Entry 5AVB (X-ray diffraction, 2.40 A resolution); this record covers chains A and I of the 10 polymer chains in the assembly.

Chain A:
Molecule: Histone H3.1
Source organism: Homo sapiens
Reference sequence: P68431 (H31_HUMAN); residues 0-135 here correspond to UniProt positions 1-136 (UniProt number = residue number + 1)
Sequence (139 residues; row label = number of the first residue in the row; numbers below 1 keep their minus sign (Gly-3 is residue -3)):
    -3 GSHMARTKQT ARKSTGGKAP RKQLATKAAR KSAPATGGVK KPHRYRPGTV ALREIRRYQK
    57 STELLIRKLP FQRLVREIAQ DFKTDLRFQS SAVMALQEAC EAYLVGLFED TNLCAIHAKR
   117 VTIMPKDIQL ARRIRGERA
Unresolved in the structure: -3 to 36
Sequence notes: expression tag (-3 to -1)
Curated features (UniProtKB/Swiss-Prot):
  - modified residue: Arg2 (Asymmetric dimethylarginine), Thr3 (Phosphothreonine), Lys4 (Allysine), Gln5 (5-glutamyl dopamine), Thr6 (Phosphothreonine), Arg8 (Citrulline), Lys9 (N6,N6,N6-trimethyllysine), Ser10 (ADP-ribosylserine), Thr11 (Phosphothreonine), Lys14 (N6-(2-hydroxyisobutyryl)lysine), Arg17 (Asymmetric dimethylarginine), Lys18 (N6-(2-hydroxyisobutyryl)lysine), Lys23 (N6-(2-hydroxyisobutyryl)lysine), Arg26 (Citrulline), Lys27 (N6,N6,N6-trimethyllysine), Ser28 (ADP-ribosylserine), Lys36 (N6,N6,N6-trimethyllysine), Lys37 (N6-methyllysine), Tyr41 (Phosphotyrosine), Lys56 (N6,N6,N6-trimethyllysine) and 8 more in UniProt
  - lipidation: Lys18 (N6-decanoyllysine)

Chain I:
Molecule: 147-nt DNA strand
Sequence (147 nucleotides; each row starts with the number of its first residue; numbers below 1 keep their minus sign (DA-73 is residue -73)):
   -73 ATCAATATCC ACCTGCAGAT ACTACCAAAA GTGTATTTGG AAACTGCTCC ATCAAAAGGC
   -13 ATGTTCAGCT GGAATCCAGC TGAACATGCC TTTTGATGGA GCAGTTTCCA AATACACTTT
    47 TGGTAGTATC TGCAGGTGGA TATTGAT
Metal / ion sites: Mn2+ site 1: DG-35, DG-34; Mn2+ site 2 near DG-3 (its only coordinating residue here); Mn2+ site 3 near DG5 (its only coordinating residue here); Mn2+ site 4 near DG27 (its only coordinating residue here); Mn2+ site 5 near DG48 (its only coordinating residue here); Mn2+ site 6 near DG61 (its only coordinating residue here)

How chain A and chain I interact:
Contacting residue pairs - 27 pairs, chain A then chain I:
  Lys37(A) - DA72(I)  phosphate contact
  Lys37(A) - DT73(I)  salt bridge to the phosphate
  Arg40(A) - DG71(I)  sugar contact
  Tyr41(A) - DT70(I)  phosphate contact
  Tyr41(A) - DG71(I)  phosphate contact
  Arg42(A) - DC-5(I)  salt bridge to the phosphate
  Arg42(A) - DG71(I)  hydrogen bond to the phosphate
  Pro43(A) - DG-6(I)  phosphate contact
  Pro43(A) - DC-5(I)  sugar contact
  Thr45(A) - DG71(I)  hydrogen bond to the phosphate
  Arg63(A) - DC-14(I)  phosphate contact
  Arg63(A) - DA-13(I)  salt bridge to the phosphate
  Arg72(A) - DA-23(I)  salt bridge to the phosphate
  Arg83(A) - DC-24(I)  base contact
  Arg83(A) - DA-23(I)  phosphate contact
  Phe84(A) - DC-24(I)  sugar contact
  Phe84(A) - DA-23(I)  hydrogen bond to the phosphate
  Gln85(A) - DC-24(I)  phosphate contact
  Ser86(A) - DC-24(I)  hydrogen bond to the phosphate
  Arg116(A) - DG-3(I)  phosphate contact
  Arg116(A) - DG-2(I)  phosphate contact
  Val117(A) - DT-4(I)  phosphate contact
  Val117(A) - DG-3(I)  hydrogen bond to the phosphate
  Thr118(A) - DT-4(I)  phosphate contact
  Thr118(A) - DG-3(I)  hydrogen bond to the phosphate
  Met120(A) - DG-3(I)  phosphate contact
  Met120(A) - DG-2(I)  phosphate contact
Other interface residues (no listed pair), chain A (18 interface residues in all): Lys115, Lys122
Other interface residues (no listed pair), chain I (14 interface residues in all): DC-8

Overview:
18 residues of chain A and 14 residues of chain I are in contact, with 6 hydrogen bonds and 4 salt bridges.
Among the polar pairs are Arg42(A)-DG71(I), Thr45(A)-DG71(I) and Phe84(A)-DA-23(I). DG-35(I) and DG-34(I)
coordinate Mn2+ site 1.
Chain A is Histone H3.1 (Homo sapiens) and chain I is a 147-nt DNA strand; the structure, human nucleosome
core particle, was determined by X-ray diffraction together with 5AV5, 5AV6, 5AV8, 5AV9 and 5AVC from the same
study.
